PDB entry 6WTD | electron microscopy, 4.20 A resolution (low resolution: residue-level contacts below are approximate; hydrogen-bond / salt-bridge calls are withheld) | chains S and T of the 16 polymer chains in the assembly

[Chain S (and T)]
Protein: ATP synthase subunit 9, mitochondrial
Source organism: Saccharomyces cerevisiae
Notes: chain T of this document is another copy of the same molecule, construct and numbering; everything in this record applies to it too
UniProt: P61829 (ATP9_YEAST); residues 2-76 here = UniProt positions 2-76
Sequence (76 residues; each row starts with the number of its first residue):
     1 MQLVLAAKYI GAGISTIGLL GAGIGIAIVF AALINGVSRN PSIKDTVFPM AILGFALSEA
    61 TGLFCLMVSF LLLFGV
Unresolved in the structure: 75-76
Differences from the reference sequence: initiating methionine (1)
Modified / non-standard residues: Met1 (N-formylmethionine; FME)
Curated features (UniProtKB/Swiss-Prot):
  - site: Glu59 (Reversibly protonated during proton transport)
  - natural variant: Thr46 (T46L: In strain: DS400/A3 and KL14-4A), Leu53 (L53F: In strain: DS400/A3, DS401 and 1 more), Leu57 (L57V: In oligomycin-resistant mutant and cross-resistance to venturicidin), Cys65 (C65S: In oligomycin-resistant mutant)

[Chain S / chain T interface]
Contacting residue pairs (66; chain S residue first):
  Val4(S) with Gln2(T); Leu3(T); Leu5(T); Ala6(T); Tyr9(T)
  Ala7(S) with Ala6(T); Tyr9(T)
  Lys8(S) with Tyr9(T)
  Ile10(S) with Ile10(T)
  Gly11(S) with Ile10(T)
  Ile14(S) with Ile14(T)
  Ser15(S) with Gly13(T); Thr16(T)
  Ile17(S) with Ile17(T)
  Gly18(S) with Thr16(T); Leu20(T)
  Leu20(S) with Leu20(T)
  Gly21(S) with Leu20(T); Gly23(T); Ile24(T)
  Ile24(S) with Ile24(T)
  Gly25(S) with Gly23(T); Ile24(T); Ala27(T)
  Ile28(S) with Ala27(T); Ile28(T); Ala31(T)
  Val29(S) with Ala27(T); Ile34(T)
  Ala32(S) with Ala31(T); Ile34(T); Asn35(T)
  Leu33(S) with Ile34(T)
  Gly36(S) with Ser38(T)
  Arg39(S) with Arg39(T)
  Asn40(S) with Ser38(T)
  Ile43(S) with Val37(T); Ser38(T); Pro41(T)
  Val47(S) with Ile34(T); Val37(T)
  Met50(S) with Leu33(T); Ile34(T); Val37(T); Lys44(T)
  Ala51(S) with Ile34(T)
  Gly54(S) with Phe30(T)
  Leu57(S) with Ile26(T); Phe30(T); Phe55(T)
  Ser58(S) with Gly23(T); Ile26(T)
  Thr61(S) with Leu19(T); Ala22(T); Ile26(T); Glu59(T)
  Phe64(S) with Leu19(T); Leu63(T); Leu66(T)
  Cys65(S) with Thr16(T); Leu19(T)
  Val68(S) with Thr16(T); Leu66(T)
  Leu71(S) with Leu73(T)
  Leu72(S) with Tyr9(T); Leu73(T)
Other interface residues (no listed pair), chain S (37 interface residues in all): Leu3, Leu5, Thr46, Leu53
Other interface residues (no listed pair), chain T (36 interface residues in all): Phe48, Ser69, Phe70

[Overview]
Chain S and chain T form an interface of 37 and 36 residues respectively.
Both chains are ATP synthase subunit 9, mitochondrial (Saccharomyces cerevisiae). Entry 6WTD (Monomer yeast
ATP synthase Fo reconstituted in nanodisc with inhibitor of Bedaquiline bound) was determined by electron
microscopy.
